PDB entry 3S2D | X-ray diffraction, 3.20 A resolution | chains A and H of the 12 polymer chains in the assembly

# Chain A
Molecule: DNA-directed RNA polymerase II subunit RPB1
Source organism: Saccharomyces cerevisiae S288c
Notes: EC 2.7.7.6
UniProt: P04050 (RPB1_YEAST); numbering as in UniProt (aligned over 1-1733)
Sequence (1733 residues; row label = number of the first residue in the row):
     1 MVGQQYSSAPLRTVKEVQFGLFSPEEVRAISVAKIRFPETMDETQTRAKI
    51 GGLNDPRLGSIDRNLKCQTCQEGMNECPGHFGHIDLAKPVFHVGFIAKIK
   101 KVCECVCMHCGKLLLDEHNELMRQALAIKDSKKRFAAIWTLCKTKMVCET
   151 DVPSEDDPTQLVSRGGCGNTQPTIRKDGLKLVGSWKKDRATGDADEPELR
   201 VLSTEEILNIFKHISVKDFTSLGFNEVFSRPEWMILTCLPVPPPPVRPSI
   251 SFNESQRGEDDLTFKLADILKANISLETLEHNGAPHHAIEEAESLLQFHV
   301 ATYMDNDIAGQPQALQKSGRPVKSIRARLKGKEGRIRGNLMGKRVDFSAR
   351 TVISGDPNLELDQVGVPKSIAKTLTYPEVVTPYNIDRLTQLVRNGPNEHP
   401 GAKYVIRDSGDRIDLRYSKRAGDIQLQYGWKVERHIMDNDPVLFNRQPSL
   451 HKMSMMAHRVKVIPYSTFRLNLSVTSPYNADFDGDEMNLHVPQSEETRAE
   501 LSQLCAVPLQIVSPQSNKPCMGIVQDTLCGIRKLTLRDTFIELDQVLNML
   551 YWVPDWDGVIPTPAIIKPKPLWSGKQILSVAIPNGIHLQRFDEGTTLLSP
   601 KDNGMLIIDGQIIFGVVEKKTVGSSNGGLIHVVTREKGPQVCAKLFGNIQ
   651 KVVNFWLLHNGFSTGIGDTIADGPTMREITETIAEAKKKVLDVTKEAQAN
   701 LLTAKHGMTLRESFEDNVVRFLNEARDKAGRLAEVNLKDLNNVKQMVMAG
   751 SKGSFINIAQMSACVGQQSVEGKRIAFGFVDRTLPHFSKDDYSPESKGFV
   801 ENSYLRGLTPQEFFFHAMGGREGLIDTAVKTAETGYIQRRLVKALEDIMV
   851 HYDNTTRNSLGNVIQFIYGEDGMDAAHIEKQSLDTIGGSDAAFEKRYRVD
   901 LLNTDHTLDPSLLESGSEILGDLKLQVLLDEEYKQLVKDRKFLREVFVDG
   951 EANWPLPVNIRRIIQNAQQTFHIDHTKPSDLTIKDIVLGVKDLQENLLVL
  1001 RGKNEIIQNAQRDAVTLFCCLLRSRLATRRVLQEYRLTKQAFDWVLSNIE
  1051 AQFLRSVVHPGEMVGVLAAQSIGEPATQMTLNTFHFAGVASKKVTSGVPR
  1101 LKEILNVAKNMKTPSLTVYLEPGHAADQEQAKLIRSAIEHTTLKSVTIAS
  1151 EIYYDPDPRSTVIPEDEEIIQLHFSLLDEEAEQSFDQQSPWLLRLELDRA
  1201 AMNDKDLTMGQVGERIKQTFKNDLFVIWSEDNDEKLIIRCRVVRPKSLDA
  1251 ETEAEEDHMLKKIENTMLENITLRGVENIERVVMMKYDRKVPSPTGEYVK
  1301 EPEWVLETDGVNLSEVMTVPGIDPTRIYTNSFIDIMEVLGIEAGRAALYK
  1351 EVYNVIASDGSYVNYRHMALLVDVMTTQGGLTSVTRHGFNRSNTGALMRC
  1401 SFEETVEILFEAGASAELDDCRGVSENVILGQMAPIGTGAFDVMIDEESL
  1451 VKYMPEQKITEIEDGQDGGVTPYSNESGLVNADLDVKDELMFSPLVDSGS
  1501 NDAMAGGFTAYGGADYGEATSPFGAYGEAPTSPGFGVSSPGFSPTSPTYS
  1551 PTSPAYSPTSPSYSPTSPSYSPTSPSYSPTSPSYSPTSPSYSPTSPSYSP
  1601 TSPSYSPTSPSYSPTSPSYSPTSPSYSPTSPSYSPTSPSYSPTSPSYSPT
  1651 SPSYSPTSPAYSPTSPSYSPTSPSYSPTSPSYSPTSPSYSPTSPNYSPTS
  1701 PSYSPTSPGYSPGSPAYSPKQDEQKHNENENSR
Not modelled in the structure: 1-2, 155-160, 187-198, 1177-1186, 1244-1253, 1446-1733
Swiss-Prot annotation at these positions:
  - region: P248 to D260 (Lid loop), N306 to K323 (Rudder loop), P810 to E822 (Bridging helix)
  - binding site (Zn(2+)): C67, C70, C77, H80, C107, C110, C148, C167
  - binding site (Mg(2+)): D481, D483, D485
  - modified residue: T1471 (Phosphothreonine)
  - cross-link (Glycyl lysine isopeptide (Lys-Gly)): K695 (interchain with G-Cter in ubiquitin), K1246 (interchain with G-Cter in ubiquitin), K1350 (interchain with G-Cter in ubiquitin)
  - natural variant: S1653 to P1659 (deletion: In strain: A364A)
  - mutagenesis: K1246 (K1246R: Impairs ubiquitination during transcription stress)
Metal / ion sites: Zn2+ site 1: C67, C70, C77, H80; Zn2+ site 2: C107, C110, C148, C167; Mg2+: D481, D483, D485 (shared with 1 residue of chain R)

# Chain H
Molecule: DNA-directed RNA polymerases I, II, and III subunit RPABC3
Source organism: Saccharomyces cerevisiae S288c
UniProt: P20436 (RPAB3_YEAST); residue numbers follow UniProt; this construct covers 1-146
Sequence (146 residues; each row starts with the number of its first residue):
     1 MSNTLFDDIFQVSEVDPGRYNKVCRIEAASTTQDQCKLTLDINVELFPVA
    51 AQDSLTVTIASSLNLEDTPANDSSATRSWRPPQAGDRSLADDYDYVMYGT
   101 AYKFEEVSKDLIAVYYSFGGLLMRLEGNYRNLNNLKQENAYLLIRR
Not modelled in the structure: 1, 64-75
Swiss-Prot annotation at these positions:
  - region: D16 to T39 (Non-specific ssDNA binding)
  - modified residue: S2 (N-acetylserine), T68 (Phosphothreonine)

# How chain A and chain H interact
Contacting residue pairs (67):
  R537(A) - Y20(H)
  R537(A) - V23(H)
  R537(A) - R25(H)
  R537(A) - D41(H)  salt bridge
  R537(A) - G120(H)  hydrogen bond (side chain-backbone)
  R537(A) - L122(H)
  D538(A) - Y20(H)
  D538(A) - N21(H)  hydrogen bond (side chain-backbone)
  D538(A) - K22(H)  hydrogen bond (side chain-backbone)
  D538(A) - V23(H)
  F540(A) - V23(H)  hydrophobic
  F540(A) - N43(H)
  F540(A) - L121(H)  hydrophobic
  L543(A) - W79(H)  hydrophobic
  G558(A) - S78(H)
  V559(A) - S78(H)
  I560(A) - S78(H)  hydrogen bond (backbone-side chain)
  I560(A) - W79(H)  hydrogen bond (backbone-backbone)
  T562(A) - W79(H)
  T562(A) - Y98(H)
  P563(A) - W79(H)
  P563(A) - Y98(H)
  A564(A) - M97(H)
  A564(A) - Y98(H)  hydrogen bond (backbone-backbone)
  A564(A) - F118(H)
  A564(A) - G119(H)
  I565(A) - N43(H)
  I565(A) - L46(H)  hydrophobic
  I565(A) - V96(H)
  I566(A) - V96(H)  hydrogen bond (backbone-backbone)
  I566(A) - Y98(H)  hydrophobic
  I566(A) - Y141(H)  hydrophobic
  K567(A) - L46(H)
  K567(A) - D94(H)
  K567(A) - Y95(H)  hydrogen bond
  K567(A) - V96(H)  hydrogen bond (backbone-backbone)
  K567(A) - M97(H)  hydrogen bond
  P568(A) - D94(H)
  K569(A) - L46(H)
  P570(A) - W79(H)  hydrophobic
  L571(A) - L46(H)  hydrophobic
  W572(A) - W79(H)  hydrophobic
  S573(A) - G119(H)  hydrogen bond (side chain-backbone)
  K575(A) - G119(H)
  K575(A) - G120(H)
  L597(A) - Y102(H)  hydrogen bond (backbone-side chain)
  L597(A) - K103(H)
  L597(A) - Y115(H)
  L598(A) - R25(H)  hydrogen bond (backbone-side chain)
  L598(A) - Y115(H)  hydrophobic
  L598(A) - L122(H)
  L598(A) - R124(H)
  S599(A) - R25(H)
  P600(A) - R25(H)
  D602(A) - Y20(H)
  L606(A) - Y102(H)  hydrophobic
  I608(A) - Y102(H)  hydrophobic
  D609(A) - E138(H)
  I613(A) - T100(H)
  I613(A) - Y102(H)  hydrophobic
  I613(A) - S117(H)  hydrogen bond (backbone-side chain)
  I613(A) - G120(H)
  I613(A) - L122(H)
  F614(A) - L122(H)  hydrophobic
  K738(A) - R19(H)
  D739(A) - R19(H)  salt bridge
  D974(A) - K136(H)  salt bridge
Interface residues without a listed pair, chain A (39 interface residues in all): P561, Q576, T596, K601, L740, I973
Interface residues without a listed pair, chain H (34 interface residues in all): T39, R77, P81, L89

# In short
Chain A and chain H form an interface of 39 and 34 residues respectively; the contacts include 14 hydrogen
bonds and 3 salt bridges. Polar pairs include R537(A)-D41(H), D739(A)-R19(H) and D974(A)-K136(H).
Here chain A is DNA-directed RNA polymerase II subunit RPB1 and chain H is DNA-directed RNA polymerases I, II,
and III subunit RPABC3, both from Saccharomyces cerevisiae S288c. Entry 3S2D (RNA Polymerase II Initiation
Complex with a 5-nt RNA containing a 5Br-U) was determined by X-ray diffraction (same publication as 3RZD,
3RZO, 3S14, 3S15, 3S16, 3S17 and 5 further entries).
